Entry 7C0M (electron microscopy, 3.90 A resolution); this record covers chains G and I of the 22 polymer chains in the assembly.

Chain G:
Protein: Histone H2A type 1-B/E
Organism: Homo sapiens
UniProt: P04908 (H2A1B_HUMAN); residues 1-129 here correspond to UniProt positions 2-130 (UniProt number = residue number + 1)
Chain sequence (133 residues; numbered -3 to 129; the number before each row is that of its first residue; numbers below 1 keep their minus sign (Gly-3 is residue -3)):
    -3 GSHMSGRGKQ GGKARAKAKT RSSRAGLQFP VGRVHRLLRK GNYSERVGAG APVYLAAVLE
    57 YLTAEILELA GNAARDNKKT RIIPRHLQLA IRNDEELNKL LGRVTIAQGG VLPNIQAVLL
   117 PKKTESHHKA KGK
Unresolved in the structure: -3 to 13, 119-129
Construct notes: expression tag (-3 to 0)
Swiss-Prot annotation at these positions:
  - modified residue: Ser1 (N-acetylserine), Arg3 (Citrulline), Lys5 (N6-(2-hydroxyisobutyryl)lysine), Lys9 (N6-(2-hydroxyisobutyryl)lysine), Lys13 (N6-(beta-hydroxybutyryl)lysine), Lys36 (N6-(2-hydroxyisobutyryl)lysine), Lys74 (N6-(2-hydroxyisobutyryl)lysine), Lys75 (N6-(2-hydroxyisobutyryl)lysine), Lys95 (N6-(2-hydroxyisobutyryl)lysine), Gln104 (N5-methylglutamine), Lys118 (N6-(2-hydroxyisobutyryl)lysine), Lys119 (N6-crotonyllysine), Thr120 (Phosphothreonine), Lys125 (N6-crotonyllysine)
  - cross-link (Glycyl lysine isopeptide (Lys-Gly)): Lys13 (interchain with G-Cter in ubiquitin), Lys15 (interchain with G-Cter in ubiquitin), Lys119 (interchain with G-Cter in ubiquitin)
Reported in the primary citation:
  - mutagenesis - E56T/E61T/E64T/D90S/E91T/E92T: abolished binding to Cyclic GMP-AMP synthase

Chain I:
Molecule: 145-nt DNA strand
Organism: synthetic construct
Sequence (145 nucleotides; each row starts with the number of its first residue):
     1 ATCAGAATCC CGGTGCCGAG GCCGCTCAAT TGGTCGTAGA CAGCTCTAGC ACCGCTTAAA
    61 CGCACGTACG CGCTGTCCCC CGCGTTTTAA CCGCCAAGGG GATTACTCCC TAGTCTCCAG
   121 GCACGTGTCA GATATATACA TCGAT

How chain G and chain I interact:
Contacting residue pairs (13):
  Arg29(G) - DC122(I)  salt bridge to the phosphate
  Arg42(G) - DT111(I)  hydrogen bond to the sugar
  Arg42(G) - DA112(I)  phosphate contact
  Val43(G) - DT111(I)  sugar contact
  Val43(G) - DA112(I)  hydrogen bond to the phosphate
  Gly44(G) - DT111(I)  phosphate contact
  Ala45(G) - DT111(I)  hydrogen bond to the phosphate
  Lys75(G) - DG131(I)  phosphate contact
  Lys75(G) - DA132(I)  salt bridge to the phosphate
  Thr76(G) - DA130(I)  phosphate contact
  Thr76(G) - DG131(I)  hydrogen bond to the phosphate
  Arg77(G) - DA130(I)  sugar contact
  Arg77(G) - DG131(I)  hydrogen bond to the phosphate
Other interface residues (no listed pair), chain G (10 interface residues in all): His31, Glu41
Other interface residues (no listed pair), chain I (7 interface residues in all): DG121

Overview:
10 residues of chain G face 7 of chain I across their interface, with 5 hydrogen bonds and 2 salt bridges.
Polar contacts include Arg42(G)-DT111(I), Val43(G)-DA112(I) and Ala45(G)-DT111(I). The paper reports that
E56T/E61T/E64T/D90S/E91T/E92T of chain G abolish binding to Cyclic GMP-AMP synthase.
Chain G is Histone H2A type 1-B/E (Homo sapiens) and chain I is a 145-nt DNA strand (synthetic construct); the
structure, Human cGAS-nucleosome complex, was determined by electron microscopy.
